Entry 8YW2 (electron microscopy, 3.70 A resolution); this record covers chains 8 and AD of the 65 polymer chains in the assembly.

Chain 8:
Protein: Spike glycoprotein E2
Source organism: Semliki Forest virus 4
UniProtKB: A0A0E3T652 (A0A0E3T652_SFV); residues 5-422 here correspond to UniProt positions 338-755 (UniProt number = residue number + 333)
Amino-acid sequence (418 residues; numbered 5 to 422; the number before each row is that of its first residue):
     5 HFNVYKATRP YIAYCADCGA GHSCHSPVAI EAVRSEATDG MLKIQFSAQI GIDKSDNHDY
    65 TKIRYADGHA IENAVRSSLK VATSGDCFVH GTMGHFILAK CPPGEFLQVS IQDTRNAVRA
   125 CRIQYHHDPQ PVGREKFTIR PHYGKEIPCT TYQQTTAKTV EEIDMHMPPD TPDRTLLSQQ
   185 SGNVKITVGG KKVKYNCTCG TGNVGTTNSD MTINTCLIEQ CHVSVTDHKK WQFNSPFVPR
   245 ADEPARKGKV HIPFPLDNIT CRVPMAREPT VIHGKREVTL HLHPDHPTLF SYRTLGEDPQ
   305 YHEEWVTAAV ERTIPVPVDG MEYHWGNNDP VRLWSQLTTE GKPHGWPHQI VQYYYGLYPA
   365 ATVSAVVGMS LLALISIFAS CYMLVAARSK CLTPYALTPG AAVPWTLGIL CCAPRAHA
Cystine bridges: Cys19-Cys125, Cys91-Cys105, Cys201-Cys225, Cys203-Cys220
Covalently attached groups: N-acetylglucosamine (NAG) linked to Asn200, Asn262

Chain AD:
Protein: capsid protein, partial
Source organism: Semliki Forest virus 4
UniProtKB: A0A0E3T652 (A0A0E3T652_SFV); residues 107-267 here = UniProt positions 107-267
Amino-acid sequence (161 residues; each row starts with the number of its first residue):
   107 KRERMCMKIE NDCIFEVKHE GKVTGYACLV GDKVMKPAHV KGVIDNADLA KLAFKKSSKY
   167 DLECAQIPVH MRSDASKYTH EKPEGHYNWH HGAVQYSGGR FTIPTGAGKP GDSGRPIFDN
   227 KGRVVAIVLG GANEGSRTAL SVVTWNKDMV TRVTPEGSEE W

How chain 8 and chain AD interact:
Contacting residue pairs (20; chain 8 residue first):
  Leu396(8) with Lys161(AD)
  Thr397(8) with Lys161(AD); Ser163(AD)
  Tyr399(8) with Met255(AD), hydrophobic
  Ala400(8) with Lys139(AD), hydrogen bond (backbone-side chain); Lys161(AD); Cys170(AD), hydrogen bond (backbone-side chain)
  Leu401(8) with Lys139(AD); Tyr166(AD), hydrophobic; Cys170(AD), hydrophobic; Val256(AD)
  Thr402(8) with Lys139(AD), hydrogen bond (backbone-side chain); Asp254(AD), hydrogen bond; Met255(AD); Val256(AD)
  Pro403(8) with Lys139(AD); Tyr184(AD), hydrogen bond (backbone-side chain)
  Gly404(8) with Asp254(AD), hydrogen bond (backbone-side chain)
  Ala405(8) with Asp254(AD), hydrogen bond (backbone-side chain)
  His421(8) with Gln172(AD)
Also at the interface, not in a pair above, chain 8 (11 interface residues in all): Pro398
Also at the interface, not in a pair above, chain AD (13 interface residues in all): Lys162, Leu168, Trp251

In short:
11 residues of chain 8 face 13 of chain AD across their interface, with 7 hydrogen bonds. Polar pairs include
Ala400(8)-Lys139(AD), Ala400(8)-Cys170(AD) and Thr402(8)-Lys139(AD). Covalently linked N-acetylglucosamine: at
Asn200(8) and Asn262(8).
Chain 8 is Spike glycoprotein E2 and chain AD is capsid protein, partial, both from Semliki Forest virus 4;
the structure, Semliki Forest virus viron in complex with VLDLR, was determined by electron microscopy (same
publication as 8YVY, 8YVZ and 8YW1).
